PDB entry 8K19 | electron microscopy, 3.88 A resolution | chains A and B of the 3 polymer chains in the assembly

# Chain A
Molecule: ZCP3B4 heavy chain
Organism: Homo sapiens
Sequence (119 residues; each row starts with the number of its first residue):
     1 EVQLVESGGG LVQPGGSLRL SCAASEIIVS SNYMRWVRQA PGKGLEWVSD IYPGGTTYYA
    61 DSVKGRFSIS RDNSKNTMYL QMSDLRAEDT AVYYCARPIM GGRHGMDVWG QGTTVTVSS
Cystine bridges: C22-C95

# Chain B
Molecule: ZCP3B4 light chain
Organism: Homo sapiens
Sequence (107 residues; row label = number of the first residue in the row):
     1 DIQMTQSPAS LSASVGDRVT ISCQASQDIN KYLNWYQHKP GRAPKLLIFD ASTLETGVPS
    61 RFSGSGSGTH FTLTISSLQP EDIATYYCLQ HDHVPLTFGG GTKVEIK
Cystine bridges: C23-C88

# Chain A / chain B interface
Pairs across the interface (27):
  R35(A) - L89(B)
  R35(A) - H91(B)
  R35(A) - L96(B)
  V37(A) - F98(B)  hydrophobic
  Q39(A) - H38(B)  hydrogen bond
  Q39(A) - Y87(B)  hydrogen bond
  K43(A) - Y87(B)
  G44(A) - Y87(B)
  L45(A) - Y87(B)  hydrophobic
  L45(A) - F98(B)
  E46(A) - F98(B)
  W47(A) - L96(B)
  W47(A) - F98(B)
  G102(A) - Y32(B)
  G102(A) - H91(B)  hydrogen bond (backbone-side chain)
  R103(A) - Y32(B)
  R103(A) - F49(B)
  R103(A) - D50(B)  hydrogen bond (backbone-backbone)
  H104(A) - F49(B)
  G105(A) - F49(B)
  M106(A) - Y36(B)  hydrophobic
  M106(A) - L46(B)
  W109(A) - A43(B)  hydrophobic
  W109(A) - P44(B)
  W109(A) - L46(B)
  G110(A) - A43(B)
  Q111(A) - A43(B)
Other interface residues (no listed pair), chain A (19 interface residues in all): D61, Y94, I99
Other interface residues (no listed pair), chain B (17 interface residues in all): D1, N34, R42, E55

# In short
19 residues of chain A face 17 of chain B across their interface, with 4 hydrogen bonds. Among the polar pairs
are Q39(A)-H38(B), Q39(A)-Y87(B) and G102(A)-H91(B).
Chain A is ZCP3B4 heavy chain and chain B is ZCP3B4 light chain, both from Homo sapiens; the structure,
Neutralization antibody ZCP3B4 bound with SARS-CoV-2 Omicron BA.5 RBD, was determined by electron microscopy,
deposited together with 8K18.
